PDB entry 4JUR | X-ray diffraction, 2.50 A resolution | chains A and I of the 4 polymer chains in the assembly

== Chain A ==
Name: Putative cytoplasmic protein
Organism: Salmonella typhimurium
Notes: EC 3.5.1.4
Reference sequence: Q93IS4 (Q93IS4_SALTY); residues 1-161 here = UniProt positions 1-161
Amino-acid sequence (176 residues; numbered -14 to 161; the number before each row is that of its first residue; numbers below 1 keep their minus sign (His-14 is residue -14)):
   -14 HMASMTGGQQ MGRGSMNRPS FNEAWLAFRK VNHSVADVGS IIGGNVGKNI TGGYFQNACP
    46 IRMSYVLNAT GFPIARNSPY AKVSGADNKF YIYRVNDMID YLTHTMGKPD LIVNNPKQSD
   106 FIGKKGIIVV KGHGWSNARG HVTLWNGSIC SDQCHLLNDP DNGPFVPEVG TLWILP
Unresolved in the structure: -14 to 0
Cystine bridges: Cys135-Cys139
Modified residues: Mse-13, Mse-10, Mse-4 (selenomethionine); Mse1, Mse48, Mse83, Mse91 (selenomethionine; parent Met)
Sequence notes: expression tag (-14 to 0)
From the paper describing this entry:
  - catalytic residues: Cys44, His126, Asp137
  - conformationally variable residues (loop rearrangement): Gly132 to Leu142, Asn143 to Val151

== Chain I ==
Name: Uncharacterized protein
Organism: Enterobacter cloacae subsp. cloacae
Reference sequence: D5C6F7 (D5C6F7_ENTCC); numbering as in UniProt (aligned over 19-117)
Amino-acid sequence (105 residues; numbered 19 to 123; the number before each row is that of its first residue):
    19 QTLPDISTFS QQQIFENWVQ NRCIGKIADS KSLKEDADAS AAAWLEASNL PAENFEKADE
    79 VIVSLLKQKV GGTEPGHYQI LKCTLIANSD AIRPLKSSKH HHHHH
Unresolved in the structure: 19, 117-123
Cystine bridges: Cys41-Cys101
Sequence notes: expression tag (118-123)

== How chain A and chain I interact ==
Contacting residue pairs (25; chain A residue first):
  Asn34(A) - Ala70(I)
  Gly37(A) - Arg40(I)  hydrogen bond (backbone-side chain)
  Gly38(A) - Arg40(I)
  Tyr39(A) - Trp36(I)  hydrophobic
  Tyr39(A) - Arg40(I)
  Tyr39(A) - Leu63(I)
  Tyr39(A) - Phe73(I)
  Tyr39(A) - Glu74(I)
  Tyr39(A) - Asp77(I)
  Gln41(A) - Asp56(I)
  Gln41(A) - Ala57(I)
  Gln41(A) - Ala60(I)
  Tyr78(A) - Pro69(I)
  Tyr78(A) - Ala70(I)  hydrogen bond (side chain-backbone)
  Arg79(A) - Leu63(I)  hydrogen bond (side chain-backbone)
  Arg79(A) - Glu64(I)  hydrogen bond (side chain-backbone)
  Arg79(A) - Ser66(I)  hydrogen bond (side chain-backbone)
  Arg79(A) - Leu68(I)  hydrogen bond (side chain-backbone)
  Arg79(A) - Phe73(I)
  Val80(A) - Glu64(I)  hydrogen bond (backbone-side chain)
  Asn81(A) - Glu64(I)  hydrogen bond (backbone-side chain)
  Ser121(A) - Ile24(I)
  Ser121(A) - Ala61(I)
  Asn122(A) - Ala61(I)
  Asn122(A) - Glu64(I)
Other interface residues (no listed pair), chain A (14 interface residues in all): Lys33, Phe40, Val68
Other interface residues (no listed pair), chain I (17 interface residues in all): Asn67
From the paper, about this interface:
  - pairs named by the authors: Lys33(A)-Glu74(I), Arg79(A)-Leu63(I)
  - interface residues, chain A: Tyr78(A), Val80(A), Asn81(A), Ser121(A), Asn122(A)
  - interface residues, chain I: Glu64(I), Leu68(I), Ala70(I)

== Overview ==
The interface between chain A and chain I involves 14 residues on one side and 17 on the other; the contacts
include 8 hydrogen bonds. Polar pairs include Gly37(A)-Arg40(I), Tyr78(A)-Ala70(I) and Arg79(A)-Leu63(I). The
authors report contacts between Lys33(A) and Glu74(I) and Arg79(A) and Leu63(I). From the paper: catalytic
residues Cys44(A), His126(A) and Asp137(A); interface residues Tyr78(A), Val80(A) and Glu64(I) among others.
Here chain A is Putative cytoplasmic protein (Salmonella typhimurium) and chain I is Uncharacterized protein
(Enterobacter cloacae subsp. cloacae). Entry 4JUR (Crystal structure of the effector Tae4 from Salmonella
typhimurium in complex with the immunity Tai4 from ...) was determined by X-ray diffraction.
